PDB entry 8T0U | X-ray diffraction, 2.60 A resolution | chains B and D of the 4 polymer chains in the assembly

[Chain B (and D)]
Molecule: FMNH(2)-dependent dimethylsulfone monooxygenase
From: Pseudomonas fluorescens
Notes: EC 1.14.14.35; chain D of this document is another copy of the same molecule, construct and numbering; everything in this record applies to it too
Reference sequence: Q3KC85 (SFNG_PSEPF); residues 1-364 here = UniProt positions 1-364
Amino-acid sequence (387 residues; numbered -22 to 364; the number before each row is that of its first residue; numbers below 1 keep their minus sign (Met-22 is residue -22)):
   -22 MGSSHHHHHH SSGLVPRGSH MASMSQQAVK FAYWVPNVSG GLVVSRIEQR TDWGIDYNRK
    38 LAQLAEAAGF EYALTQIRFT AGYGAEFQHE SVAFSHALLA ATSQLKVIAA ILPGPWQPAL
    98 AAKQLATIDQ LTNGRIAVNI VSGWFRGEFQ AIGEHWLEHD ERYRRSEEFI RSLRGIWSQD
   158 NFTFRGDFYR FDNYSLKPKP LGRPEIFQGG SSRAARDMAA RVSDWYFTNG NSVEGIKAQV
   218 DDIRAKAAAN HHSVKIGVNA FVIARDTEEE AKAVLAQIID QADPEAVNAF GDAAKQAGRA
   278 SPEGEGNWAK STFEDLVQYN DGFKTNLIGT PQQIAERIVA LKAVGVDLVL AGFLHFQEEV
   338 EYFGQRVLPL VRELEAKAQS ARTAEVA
Not modelled in the structure: -22 to 2, 261-288, 361-364 (chain D: -22 to 3, 21-28, 60-62, 260-296, 356-364)
Differences from the reference sequence: initiating methionine (-22); expression tag (-21 to 0)

[Interface between chain B and chain D]
Pairs across the interface (10; chain B residue first):
  Arg162(B) - Arg162(D)  hydrogen bond (backbone-side chain)
  Arg162(B) - Gly163(D)
  Arg162(B) - Asp164(D)  salt bridge
  Gly163(B) - Arg162(D)
  Gly163(B) - Arg167(D)
  Asp164(B) - Arg162(D)  salt bridge
  Asp164(B) - Arg167(D)
  Arg167(B) - Gly163(D)
  Arg167(B) - Asp164(D)
  Arg167(B) - Arg167(D)

[Overview]
Chain B and chain D each contribute 4 residues to their interface, with 1 hydrogen bond and 2 salt bridges.
Among the polar pairs are Arg162(B)-Asp164(D) and Arg162(B)-Arg162(D).
Chain B and chain D are both FMNH(2)-dependent dimethylsulfone monooxygenase (Pseudomonas fluorescens); the
structure, Crystal structure of dimethylsulfone monooxygenase SfnG from Pseudomonas fluorescens, was
determined by X-ray diffraction, deposited together with 8T0W.
